PDB entry 8RB9 | electron microscopy, 3.19 A resolution | chains G and B of the 7 polymer chains in the assembly

[Chain G]
Name: Ion-translocating oxidoreductase complex subunit G
From: Azotobacter vinelandii DJ
Notes: EC 7.-.-.-
Reference sequence: C1DMA4 (C1DMA4_AZOVD); numbering as in UniProt (aligned over 1-229)
Chain sequence (229 residues; row label = number of the first residue in the row):
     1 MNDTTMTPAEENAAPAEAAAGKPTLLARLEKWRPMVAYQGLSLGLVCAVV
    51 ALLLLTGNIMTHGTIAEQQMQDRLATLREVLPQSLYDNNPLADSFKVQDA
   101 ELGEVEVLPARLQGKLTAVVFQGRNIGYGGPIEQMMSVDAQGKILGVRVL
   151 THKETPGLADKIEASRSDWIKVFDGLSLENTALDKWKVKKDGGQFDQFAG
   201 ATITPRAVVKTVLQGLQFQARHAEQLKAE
Disordered / not traced: 1-33, 229
Covalent attachments: flavin mononucleotide (FMN) linked to T202
Ligand contacts: FMN (flavin mononucleotide): Y128, E154, T155, L158, A159, K190, G200, A201, I203, T204, R206

[Chain B]
Name: Ion-translocating oxidoreductase complex subunit B
From: Azotobacter vinelandii DJ
Notes: EC 7.-.-.-
Reference sequence: C1DMA7 (C1DMA7_AZOVD); residues 1-174 here = UniProt positions 1-174
Chain sequence (174 residues; row label = number of the first residue in the row):
     1 MIEATLALTVMGVLLGCGLGLAARKFAVTDENPLIKEVSDLMPGSQCGQC
    51 GFPGCGAAAVAIVEGNASVTCCPPGGVGLAEKLAAILGVPLDASQVAAPM
   101 LARVEASQCIGCTRCYRACPTDAIVGASGQVHVVLEDACTGCGKCRDACP
   151 EDCVLLIPQEQTLDTWRWDKPAAA
Disordered / not traced: 1, 27-75, 86-97
Ion coordination: 4Fe-4S cluster Fe site 1: C109, C112, C115, C149; 4Fe-4S cluster Fe site 2: C119, C139, C142, C145
Ligand contacts:
  - 4Fe-4S cluster (SF4), molecule 1: A102, A118, C119, T121, A123, I124, C139, T140, G141, C142, G143, K144, C145, L156
  - 4Fe-4S cluster (SF4), molecule 2: V104, Q108, C109, I110, G111, C112, T113, R114, C115, V133, C149, C153

[Chain G / chain B interface]
Residue-residue contacts (11):
  P34(G) - R24(B)  hydrogen bond (backbone-side chain)
  M35(G) - R24(B)
  V36(G) - R24(B)
  G40(G) - G12(B)
  G40(G) - V13(B)
  L43(G) - G12(B)
  L43(G) - G16(B)
  G44(G) - G12(B)
  C47(G) - L8(B)
  A48(G) - T5(B)
  A48(G) - T9(B)
Interface residues without a listed pair, chain G (11 interface residues in all): Q39, A51, L55
Interface residues without a listed pair, chain B (11 interface residues in all): I2, L15, C17, G20

[Overview]
Chain G and chain B each contribute 11 residues to their interface; the contacts include 1 hydrogen bond. The
hydrogen-bonded pair is P34(G)-R24(B). Chain B binds 4Fe-4S cluster. Flavin mononucleotide is covalently
linked to T202(G).
Chain G is Ion-translocating oxidoreductase complex subunit G and chain B is Ion-translocating oxidoreductase
complex subunit B, both from Azotobacter vinelandii DJ; the structure, Cryo-EM structure of the
NADH:ferredoxin oxidoreductase RNF from Azotobacter vinelandii, NADH added, was determined by electron
microscopy, deposited together with 8RB8, 8RBM, 8RBQ and 8AHX.
